8J00 - chains A and E of the 8 polymer chains in the assembly; structure by electron microscopy, 3.00 A resolution.

[Chain A]
Molecule: Potassium voltage-gated channel subfamily KQT member 2
Organism: Homo sapiens
UniProtKB: O43526 (KCNQ2_HUMAN); residue numbers follow UniProt; this construct covers 64-702
Sequence (656 residues; row label = number of the first residue in the row):
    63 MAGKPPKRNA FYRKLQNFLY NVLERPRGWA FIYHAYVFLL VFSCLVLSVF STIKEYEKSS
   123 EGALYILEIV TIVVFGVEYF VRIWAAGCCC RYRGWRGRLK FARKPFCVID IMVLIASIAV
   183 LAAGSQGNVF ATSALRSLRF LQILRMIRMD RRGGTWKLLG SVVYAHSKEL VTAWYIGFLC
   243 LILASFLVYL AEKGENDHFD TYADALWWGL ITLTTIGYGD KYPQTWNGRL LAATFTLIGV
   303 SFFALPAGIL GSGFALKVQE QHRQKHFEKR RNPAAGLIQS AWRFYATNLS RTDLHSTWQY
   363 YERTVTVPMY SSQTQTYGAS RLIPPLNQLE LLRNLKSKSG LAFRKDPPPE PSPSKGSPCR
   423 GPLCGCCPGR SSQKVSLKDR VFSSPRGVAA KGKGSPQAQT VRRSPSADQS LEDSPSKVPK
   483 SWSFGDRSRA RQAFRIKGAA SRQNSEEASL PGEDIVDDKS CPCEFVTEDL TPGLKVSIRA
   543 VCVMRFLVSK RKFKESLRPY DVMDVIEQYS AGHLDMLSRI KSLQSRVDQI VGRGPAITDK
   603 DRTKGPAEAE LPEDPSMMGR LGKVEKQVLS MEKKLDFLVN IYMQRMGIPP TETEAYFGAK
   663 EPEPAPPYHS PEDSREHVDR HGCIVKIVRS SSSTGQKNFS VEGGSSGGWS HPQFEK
Disordered / not traced: 63-69, 185-194, 351-540, 596-718
Sequence notes: initiating methionine (63); expression tag (703-718)
Ligand contacts:
  - cannabidiol (P0T), molecule 1: Val225, Leu232, Ala235, Trp236, Gly239, Phe240, Phe304, Phe305, Pro308, Leu312
  - cannabidiol (P0T), molecule 2: Trp236, Leu243, Leu268, Trp269, Leu272
  - cannabidiol (P0T), molecule 3: Trp288, Leu292, Ala295, Thr296, Leu299, Ile300
  - cannabidiol (P0T), molecule 4: Leu299, Ile300, Ser303, Phe304
Reported in the primary citation:
  - binding site for cannabidiol: Phe104, Leu232, Trp236, Phe240, Leu243, Leu268, Leu272, Thr296, Leu299, Ile300, Phe304, Phe305, Pro308, Leu312
  - conformationally variable residues (side-chain flip): Trp236

[Chain E]
Molecule: Calmodulin-1
Organism: Homo sapiens
UniProtKB: P0DP23 (CALM1_HUMAN); residue numbers follow UniProt; this construct covers 1-149
Sequence (177 residues; row label = number of the first residue in the row):
     1 MADQLTEEQI AEFKEAFSLF DKDGDGTITT KELGTVMRSL GQNPTEAELQ DMINEVDADG
    61 NGTIDFPEFL TMMARKMKDT DSEEEIREAF RVFDKDGNGY ISAAELRHVM TNLGEKLTDE
   121 EVDEMIREAD IDGDGQVNYE EFVQMMTAKL EGGSSGGLVP RGSGGSSGGH HHHHHHH
Disordered / not traced: 1-5, 149-177
Sequence notes: expression tag (150-177)
UniProt features mapped onto this chain:
  - binding site (Ca(2+)): Asp21, Asp23, Asp25, Thr27, Glu32, Asp57, Asp59, Asn61, Thr63, Glu68, Asp94, Asp96, Asn98, Tyr100, Glu105, Asp130, Asp132, Asp134, Gln136, Glu141
  - modified residue: Ala2 (N-acetylalanine), Lys22 (N6-acetyllysine), Thr45 (Phosphothreonine), Ser82 (Phosphoserine), Lys95 (N6-acetyllysine), Tyr100 (Phosphotyrosine), Ser102 (Phosphoserine), Thr111 (Phosphothreonine), Lys116 (N6,N6,N6-trimethyllysine), Tyr139 (Phosphotyrosine)
  - cross-link: Lys22 (Glycyl lysine isopeptide (Lys-Gly) (interchain with G-Cter in SUMO2))
  - natural variant: Asn54 (N54I: In CPVT4), Phe90 (F90L: In LQT14), Asn98 (N98S: In CPVT4), Asp130 (D130G: In LQT14), Glu141 (E141G: In LQT14; E141V: In LQT14), Phe142 (F142L: In LQT14)

[How chain A and chain E interact]
Pairs across the interface (58; chain A residue first):
  Asn79(A) - Asp96(E)
  Asn79(A) - Asn98(E)
  Cys150(A) - Asn98(E)
  Cys150(A) - Tyr100(E)
  Cys151(A) - Asn98(E)
  Cys152(A) - Glu140(E)
  Arg153(A) - Arg91(E)
  Arg332(A) - Val92(E)
  Arg333(A) - Phe93(E)
  Arg333(A) - Lys95(E)
  Arg333(A) - Leu113(E)
  Ala336(A) - Phe93(E)  hydrophobic
  Ala337(A) - Phe93(E)
  Ala337(A) - Leu113(E)  hydrophobic
  Ala337(A) - Gly114(E)
  Leu339(A) - Glu85(E)
  Ile340(A) - Ala89(E)  hydrophobic
  Ile340(A) - Phe90(E)  hydrophobic
  Ile340(A) - Phe93(E)  hydrophobic
  Ile340(A) - Met110(E)  hydrophobic
  Gln341(A) - Met110(E)
  Gln341(A) - Leu113(E)
  Gln341(A) - Glu115(E)  hydrogen bond (side chain-backbone)
  Gln341(A) - Leu117(E)
  Trp344(A) - Glu121(E)
  Trp344(A) - Glu124(E)
  Trp344(A) - Met125(E)  hydrophobic
  Trp344(A) - Glu128(E)
  Trp344(A) - Met146(E)  hydrophobic
  Arg345(A) - Glu115(E)
  Arg345(A) - Leu117(E)
  Phe346(A) - Met77(E)
  Tyr347(A) - Glu128(E)
  Tyr347(A) - Met145(E)
  Tyr347(A) - Met146(E)  hydrophobic
  Arg541(A) - Met73(E)
  Ala542(A) - Phe20(E)  hydrophobic
  Ala542(A) - Phe69(E)  hydrophobic
  Ala542(A) - Met73(E)  hydrophobic
  Val543(A) - Leu40(E)  hydrophobic
  Met546(A) - Met52(E)  hydrophobic
  Met546(A) - Glu55(E)
  Met546(A) - Val56(E)  hydrophobic
  Arg547(A) - Met52(E)
  Phe548(A) - Ser82(E)
  Leu549(A) - Glu55(E)
  Leu549(A) - Arg75(E)
  Val550(A) - Met52(E)  hydrophobic
  Val550(A) - Glu55(E)  hydrogen bond (backbone-side chain)
  Lys552(A) - Ser82(E)  hydrogen bond
  Lys552(A) - Glu85(E)
  Arg553(A) - Asp51(E)
  Arg553(A) - Glu55(E)
  Lys554(A) - Asp51(E)  salt bridge
  Phe555(A) - Glu85(E)
  Phe555(A) - Glu88(E)
  Phe555(A) - Ala89(E)  hydrophobic
  Leu559(A) - Glu88(E)
Also at the interface, not in a pair above, chain A (31 interface residues in all): Asn334, Val545
Also at the interface, not in a pair above, chain E (41 interface residues in all): Met37, Glu48, Met72, Lys76, Thr80, Gly99, Val109

[Summary]
31 residues of chain A face 41 of chain E across their interface; the contacts include 3 hydrogen bonds and 1
salt bridge. Among the polar pairs are Lys554(A)-Asp51(E), Gln341(A)-Glu115(E) and Val550(A)-Glu55(E). The
paper reports a binding site for cannabidiol at Phe104(A), Leu232(A) and Trp236(A) among others;
conformational variability at Trp236(A).
Chain A is Potassium voltage-gated channel subfamily KQT member 2 and chain E is Calmodulin-1, both from Homo
sapiens; the structure, Human KCNQ2-CaM in complex with CBD, was determined by electron microscopy (same
publication as 8J01, 8J02, 8J03, 8J04, 8J05 and 8W4U).
